Entry 4X4T (X-ray diffraction, 2.50 A resolution); this record covers chains E and F of the 9 polymer chains in the assembly.

# Chain E (and F)
Name: CCA-adding enzyme
Organism: Archaeoglobus fulgidus (strain ATCC 49558 / VC-16 / DSM 4304 / JCM 9628 / NBRC 100126)
Notes: EC 2.7.7.72; chain F of this document is another copy of the same molecule, construct and numbering; everything in this record applies to it too
Reference sequence: O28126 (CCA_ARCFU); residues 1-437 here = UniProt positions 1-437
Sequence (457 residues; numbered 1 to 457; the number before each row is that of its first residue):
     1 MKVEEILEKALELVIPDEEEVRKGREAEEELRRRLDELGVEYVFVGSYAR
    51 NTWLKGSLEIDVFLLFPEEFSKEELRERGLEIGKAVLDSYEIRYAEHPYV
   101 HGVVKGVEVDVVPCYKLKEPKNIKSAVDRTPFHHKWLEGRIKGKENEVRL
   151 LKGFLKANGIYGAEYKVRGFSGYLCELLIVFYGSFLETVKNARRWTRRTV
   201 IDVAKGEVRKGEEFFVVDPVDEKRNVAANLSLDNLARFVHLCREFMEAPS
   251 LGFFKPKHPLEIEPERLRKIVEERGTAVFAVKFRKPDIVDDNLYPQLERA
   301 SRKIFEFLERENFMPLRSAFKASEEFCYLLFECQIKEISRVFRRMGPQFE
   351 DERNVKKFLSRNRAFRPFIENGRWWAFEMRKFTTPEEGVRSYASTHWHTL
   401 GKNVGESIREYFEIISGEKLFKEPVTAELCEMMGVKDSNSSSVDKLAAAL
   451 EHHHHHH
Disordered / not traced: 438-457
Sequence notes: expression tag (438-457)
UniProt features mapped onto this chain:
  - binding site (ATP): S47, R50, H133, K152, Y161
  - binding site (CTP): S47, R50, H133, K152, Y161
  - binding site (Mg(2+)): E59, D61, D110
  - mutagenesis: R50 (R50A: High decrease in both AMP and CMP incorporation), D110 (D110A: High decrease in both AMP and CMP incorporation), H133 (H133A: No decrease in both AMP and CMP incorporation), R299 to R302 (Does not affect the CCA tRNA nucleotidyltransferase activity, while the CCACCA tRNA nucleotidyltransferase activity is strongly reduced)
Reported in the primary citation:
  - mutagenesis - R299A/R302A (10-100x): decreased catalytic activity on unstable arginyl-tRNATCG minihelix
  - catalytic residues: D110, R224 (citing earlier work)

# How chain E and chain F interact
Pairs across the interface (35):
  E37(E) - E350(F)
  L38(E) - Q348(F)
  L38(E) - E350(F)
  L38(E) - D351(F)
  G39(E) - Q348(F)
  G39(E) - E350(F)
  V40(E) - Q348(F)  hydrogen bond (backbone-side chain)
  F70(E) - M345(F)  hydrophobic
  F70(E) - R373(F)
  E74(E) - M345(F)
  E77(E) - R344(F)  salt bridge
  R78(E) - M345(F)
  R78(E) - G346(F)
  R78(E) - P347(F)
  R78(E) - R373(F)
  E81(E) - P347(F)
  E81(E) - N354(F)
  E212(E) - K223(F)  salt bridge
  K223(E) - E212(F)  salt bridge
  R344(E) - E77(F)  salt bridge
  M345(E) - F70(F)  hydrophobic
  M345(E) - E74(F)
  M345(E) - R78(F)
  G346(E) - R78(F)
  P347(E) - R78(F)
  P347(E) - E81(F)
  Q348(E) - L38(F)
  Q348(E) - G39(F)
  Q348(E) - V40(F)
  E350(E) - E37(F)
  E350(E) - L38(F)
  D351(E) - L38(F)
  N354(E) - E81(F)
  R373(E) - F70(F)
  R373(E) - R78(F)
Other interface residues (no listed pair), chain E (21 interface residues in all): A85
Other interface residues (no listed pair), chain F (23 interface residues in all): I82, A85, W375

# Summary
The interface between chain E and chain F involves 21 residues on one side and 23 on the other, with 1
hydrogen bond and 4 salt bridges. Polar contacts include E77(E)-R344(F), E212(E)-K223(F) and V40(E)-Q348(F).
The paper reports catalytic residues D110(E) and R224(E); R299A/R302A of chain E reduce catalytic activity on
unstable arginyl-tRNATCG minihelix.
Chain E and chain F are both CCA-adding enzyme (Archaeoglobus fulgidus (strain ATCC 49558 / VC-16 / DSM 4304 /
JCM 9628 / NBRC 100126)); the structure, Crystal structure of the A.fulgidus CCA-adding enzyme in complex with
a G70A arginyl-tRNA minihelix ending in ..., was determined by X-ray diffraction together with 4X4N, 4X4O,
4X4P, 4X4Q, 4X4R, 4X4S, 4X4U and 4X4V from the same study.
